Entry 8DKR (X-ray diffraction, 2.05 A resolution); this record covers chain B.

# Chain B
Protein: Large terminase protein
Organism: Pseudomonas phage vB_PaeM_E217
Notes: EC 3.1.-.-; fragment: C-terminal nuclease domain
Reference sequence: A0A2K8HL37 (A0A2K8HL37_9CAUD); residues 206-460 here = UniProt positions 206-460
Chain sequence (255 residues; each row starts with the number of its first residue):
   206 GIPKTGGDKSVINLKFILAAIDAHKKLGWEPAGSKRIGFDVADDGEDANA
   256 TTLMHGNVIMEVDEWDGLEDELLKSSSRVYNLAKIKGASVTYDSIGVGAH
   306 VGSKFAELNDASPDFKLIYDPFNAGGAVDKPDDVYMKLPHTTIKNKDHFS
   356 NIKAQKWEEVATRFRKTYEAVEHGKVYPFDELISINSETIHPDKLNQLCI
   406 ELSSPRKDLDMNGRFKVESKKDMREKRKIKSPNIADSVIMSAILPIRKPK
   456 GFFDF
Unresolved in the structure: 454-460
Bound ions: Mg2+: Val246, Asp248, Asp298
What the authors report for this chain:
  - Mg2+ coordination: Asp248, Asp298, His305
  - catalytic residues: Asp298
  - mutagenesis - D248A: unchanged catalytic activity on linearized DNA
  - mutagenesis - E274A, H305A: decreased catalytic activity
  - mutagenesis - D248A: unchanged growth in response to E217 growth
  - mutagenesis - E274A, D298A, H305A: decreased growth in response to E217 growth
  - conformationally variable residues (loop rearrangement): Gly330 to Ile357

# Summary
Val246, Asp248 and Asp298 form the Mg2+ site. The paper reports the catalytic residue Asp298; E274A, D298A and
H305A reduce growth in response to E217 growth.
Chain B is Large terminase protein (Pseudomonas phage vB_PaeM_E217); the structure, Pseudomonas-phage E217
TerL nuclease domain, was determined by X-ray diffraction, deposited together with 7UXE.
